1EZV - chains A and G of the 11 polymer chains in the assembly; structure by X-ray diffraction, 2.30 A resolution.

Chain A:
Protein: Ubiquinol-cytochrome C reductase complex core protein I
Organism: Saccharomyces cerevisiae
Notes: EC 1.10.2.2
UniProt: P07256 (UQCR1_YEAST); aligned to UniProt positions 27-456 over residues 27-456 (the alignment contains insertions or deletions, so no single offset holds)
Sequence (430 residues; numbered 27 to 456; the number before each row is that of its first residue):
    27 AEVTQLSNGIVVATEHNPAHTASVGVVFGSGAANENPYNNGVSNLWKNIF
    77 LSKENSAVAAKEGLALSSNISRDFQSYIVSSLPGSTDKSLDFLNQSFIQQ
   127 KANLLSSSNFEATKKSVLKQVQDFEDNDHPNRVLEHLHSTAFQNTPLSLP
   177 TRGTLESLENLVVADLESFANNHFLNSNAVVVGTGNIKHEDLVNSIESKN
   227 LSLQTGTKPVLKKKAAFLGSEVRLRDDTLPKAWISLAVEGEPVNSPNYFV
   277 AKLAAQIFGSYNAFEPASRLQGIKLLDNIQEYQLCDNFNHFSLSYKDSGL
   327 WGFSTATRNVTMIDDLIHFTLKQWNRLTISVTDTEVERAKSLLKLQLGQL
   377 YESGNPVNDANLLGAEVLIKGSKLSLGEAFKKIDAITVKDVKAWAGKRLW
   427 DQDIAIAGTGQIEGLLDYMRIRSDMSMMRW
Differences from the reference sequence: conflict Asp152 (Glu153 in P07256)

Chain G:
Protein: Ubiquinol-cytochrome C reductase complex ubiquinone-binding protein qp-C
Organism: Saccharomyces cerevisiae
Notes: EC 1.10.2.2
Sequence (93 residues; each row starts with the number of its first residue):
     2 GPPSGKTYMGWWGHMGGPKQKGITSYAVSPYAQKPLQGIFHNAVFNSFRR
    52 FKSQFLYVLIPAGIYWYWWKNGNEYNEFLYSKAGREELERVNV

How chain A and chain G interact:
Contacting residue pairs (35):
  Leu244(A) - Ala33(G)  hydrophobic
  Gly245(A) - Val29(G)
  Gly245(A) - Ser30(G)  hydrogen bond (backbone-backbone)
  Ser246(A) - Ala28(G)
  Glu247(A) - Tyr27(G)
  Glu247(A) - Ala28(G)  hydrogen bond (backbone-backbone)
  Val248(A) - Thr25(G)
  Val248(A) - Ser26(G)
  Val248(A) - Tyr27(G)  hydrophobic
  Arg249(A) - Thr25(G)
  Arg249(A) - Ser26(G)  hydrogen bond (backbone-backbone)
  Leu250(A) - Thr25(G)
  Arg251(A) - Gln21(G)  hydrogen bond
  Arg251(A) - Ile24(G)
  Asp252(A) - Gln21(G)
  Asp252(A) - Lys22(G)  salt bridge
  Asp253(A) - Pro19(G)
  Asp253(A) - Lys20(G)
  Asp253(A) - Gln21(G)  hydrogen bond (side chain-backbone)
  Thr254(A) - Lys22(G)
  Val336(A) - Gly14(G)
  Thr337(A) - Trp13(G)
  Thr337(A) - His15(G)
  Asp427(A) - Tyr32(G)
  Asp429(A) - Ser30(G)  hydrogen bond
  Asp429(A) - Tyr32(G)
  Glu439(A) - Trp12(G)
  Glu439(A) - Trp13(G)
  Glu439(A) - Gly14(G)  hydrogen bond (side chain-backbone)
  Glu439(A) - His15(G)  hydrogen bond (side chain-backbone)
  Glu439(A) - Met16(G)  hydrogen bond (side chain-backbone)
  Leu442(A) - Trp13(G)  hydrophobic
  Tyr444(A) - Ser30(G)
  Met445(A) - Pro31(G)  hydrophobic
  Arg448(A) - Tyr32(G)
Other interface residues (no listed pair), chain A (22 interface residues in all): Gln169, Gly440
Other interface residues (no listed pair), chain G (20 interface residues in all): Gly23

Summary:
22 residues of chain A face 20 of chain G across their interface, with 9 hydrogen bonds and 1 salt bridge.
Among the polar pairs are Asp252(A)-Lys22(G), Arg251(A)-Gln21(G) and Asp253(A)-Gln21(G).
Chain A is Ubiquinol-cytochrome C reductase complex core protein I and chain G is Ubiquinol-cytochrome C
reductase complex ubiquinone-binding protein qp-C, both from Saccharomyces cerevisiae; the structure,
Structure of the yeast cytochrome BC1 complex co-crystallized with an antibody fv-fragment, was determined by
X-ray diffraction.
